PDB entry 5J1J | X-ray diffraction, 1.55 A resolution | chains A and B

== Chain A (and B) ==
Name: Site-determining protein
From: Pseudomonas aeruginosa PAO1
Notes: chain B of this document is another copy of the same molecule, construct and numbering; everything in this record applies to it too
UniProt: G3XD64 (G3XD64_PSEAE); numbering as in UniProt (aligned over 1-280)
Sequence (285 residues; numbered -4 to 280; the number before each row is that of its first residue; numbers below 1 keep their minus sign (Gly-4 is residue -4)):
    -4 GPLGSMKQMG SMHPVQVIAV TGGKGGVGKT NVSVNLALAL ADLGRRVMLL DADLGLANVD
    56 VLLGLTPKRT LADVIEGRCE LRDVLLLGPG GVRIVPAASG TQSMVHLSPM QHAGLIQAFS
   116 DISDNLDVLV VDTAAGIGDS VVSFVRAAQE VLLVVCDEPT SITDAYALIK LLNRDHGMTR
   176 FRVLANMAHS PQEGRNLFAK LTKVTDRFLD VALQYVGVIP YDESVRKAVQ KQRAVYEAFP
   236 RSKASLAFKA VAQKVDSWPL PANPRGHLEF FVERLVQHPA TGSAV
Disordered / not traced: -4 to 4, 278-280 (chain B: -4 to 7, 256-280)
Differences from the reference sequence: expression tag (-4 to 0)
Ion coordination: Mg2+: Thr25 (together with AMP-PNP)
Small-molecule neighbours:
  - AMP-PNP (ANP; phosphoaminophosphonic acid-adenylate ester), molecule 1: Lys19, Gly20, Gly21, Val22, Gly23, Lys24, Thr25, Asn26, Asp48, Asn53, Ala130, Asn181, Met182, Ile214, Pro215, Tyr216, Asp217, Val220, Arg221, Val224
  - AMP-PNP (ANP), molecule 2: Lys19, Gly20, Glu153, Asp159
Swiss-Prot annotation at these positions:
  - binding site (ATP): Lys19 to Asn26, Glu153, Asn181, Pro215 to Asp217, Arg221

== How chain A and chain B interact ==
Contacting residue pairs (69):
  Gly18(A) with Leu51(B)
  Lys19(A) with Asn53(B)
  Gly20(A) with Gly20(B); Gly21(B), hydrogen bond (backbone-backbone)
  Gly21(A) with Gly20(B); Gly21(B)
  Gly50(A) with Ile132(B)
  Leu51(A) with Gly18(B); Gly131(B); Ile132(B), hydrophobic; Asp159(B); Ala162(B), hydrophobic
  Asn53(A) with Lys19(B); Thr155(B); Asp159(B)
  Val56(A) with Pro154(B), hydrophobic; Thr155(B)
  Leu57(A) with Thr155(B)
  Ser94(A) with Thr158(B); Ala162(B)
  Gly95(A) with Ala162(B); Leu166(B)
  Gln97(A) with Ile132(B), hydrogen bond (side chain-backbone); Gly133(B); Asp134(B); Val137(B); Leu166(B); His171(B), hydrogen bond
  Val100(A) with Ile132(B), hydrophobic
  His101(A) with Gly133(B); Asp134(B), salt bridge
  Ala130(A) with Ala130(B), hydrophobic
  Gly131(A) with Leu51(B)
  Ile132(A) with Gly50(B); Leu51(B), hydrophobic; Gly95(B); Gln97(B), hydrogen bond (backbone-side chain); Val100(B), hydrophobic
  Gly133(A) with Gln97(B); Val100(B)
  Asp134(A) with Gln97(B), hydrogen bond; His101(B)
  Val137(A) with Gln97(B)
  Asp152(A) with Gln225(B), hydrogen bond (backbone-side chain)
  Glu153(A) with Val224(B); Gln225(B)
  Pro154(A) with Val56(B), hydrophobic; Val224(B); Gln227(B)
  Thr155(A) with Asn53(B); Val56(B); Leu57(B)
  Thr158(A) with Val56(B); Ser94(B)
  Asp159(A) with Leu51(B); Asn53(B)
  Ala162(A) with Leu51(B), hydrophobic; Ser94(B); Gly95(B)
  Leu166(A) with Gly95(B); Gln97(B)
  Arg169(A) with Gly95(B), hydrogen bond (side chain-backbone)
  His184(A) with Arg221(B)
  Arg221(A) with Glu153(B)
  Val224(A) with Glu153(B); Pro154(B)
  Gln225(A) with Asp152(B), hydrogen bond (side chain-backbone); Glu153(B)
  Gln227(A) with Pro154(B)
Other interface residues (no listed pair), chain A (36 interface residues in all): Ala52, Thr96
Other interface residues (no listed pair), chain B (36 interface residues in all): Ala52, Thr96, Asp170

== In short ==
The chain A/chain B interface involves 36 residues from each chain; the contacts include 8 hydrogen bonds and
1 salt bridge. Among the polar pairs are His101(A)-Asp134(B), Gln97(A)-Ile132(B) and Gln97(A)-His171(B). Bound
to chain A: AMP-PNP. UniProt lists 14 ATP-binding residues on chain A.
Chain A and chain B are both Site-determining protein (Pseudomonas aeruginosa PAO1); the structure, Structure
of FleN-AMPPNP complex, was determined by X-ray diffraction together with 5JVF from the same study.
